PDB entry 5VPE | X-ray diffraction, 2.05 A resolution | chains C and H of the 4 polymer chains in the assembly

== Chain C ==
Molecule: Protein fosB
Source organism: Homo sapiens
Reference sequence: P53539 (FOSB_HUMAN); numbering as in UniProt (aligned over 153-219)
Sequence (68 residues; row label = number of the first residue in the row):
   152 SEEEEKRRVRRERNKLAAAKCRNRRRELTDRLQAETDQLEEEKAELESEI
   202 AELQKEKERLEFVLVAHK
Not modelled in the structure: 152, 219
Sequence notes: expression tag (152)
Swiss-Prot annotation at these positions:
  - region: Lys-157 to Arg-182 (Basic motif), Leu-183 to Leu-211 (Leucine-zipper)
What the authors report for this chain:
  - binding site for the 19-nt DNA strand: Asn-165 to Arg-173
  - binding site for the 19-nt DNA strand: Arg-173

== Chain H ==
Molecule: 19-nt DNA strand
Sequence (19 nucleotides; numbered 1 to 19; the number before each row is that of its first residue):
     1 CGTCGGTGAGTCACCGACG
Not modelled in the structure: 19

== Interface between chain C and chain H ==
Residue-residue contacts - 14 pairs, chain C then chain H:
  Arg-161(C) / DA13(H)  base contact
  Arg-161(C) / DC14(H)  base contact
  Arg-162(C) / DT11(H)  phosphate contact
  Arg-162(C) / DC12(H)  phosphate contact
  Asn-165(C) / DT11(H)  base contact
  Asn-165(C) / DC12(H)  hydrogen bond to the base
  Asn-165(C) / DA13(H)  base contact
  Lys-166(C) / DG10(H)  phosphate contact
  Lys-166(C) / DT11(H)  base contact
  Ala-169(C) / DT11(H)  base contact
  Arg-173(C) / DA9(H)  base contact
  Arg-173(C) / DG10(H)  hydrogen bond to the base
  Arg-177(C) / DG8(H)  sugar contact
  Arg-177(C) / DA9(H)  salt bridge to the phosphate

== Overview ==
The chain C/chain H interface involves 7 residues from each chain, with 2 hydrogen bonds and 1 salt bridge.
Polar pairs include Asn-165(C)/DC12(H), Arg-173(C)/DG10(H) and Arg-177(C)/DA9(H). From the paper: a binding
site for the 19-nt DNA strand at Asn-165(C) and Arg-173(C).
Here chain C is Protein fosB (Homo sapiens) and chain H is a 19-nt DNA strand. Entry 5VPE (Transcription
factor FosB/JunD bZIP domain in complex with cognate DNA, type-I crystal) was determined by X-ray diffraction,
deposited together with 5VPF.
